PDB entry 3L5H | X-ray diffraction, 3.60 A resolution | chain A

== Chain A ==
Molecule: Interleukin-6 receptor subunit beta
From: Homo sapiens
Notes: fragment: ecotodomain
UniProt: P40189 (IL6RB_HUMAN); residues 2-590 here correspond to UniProt positions 24-612 (UniProt number = residue number + 22)
Sequence (589 residues; each row starts with the number of its first residue):
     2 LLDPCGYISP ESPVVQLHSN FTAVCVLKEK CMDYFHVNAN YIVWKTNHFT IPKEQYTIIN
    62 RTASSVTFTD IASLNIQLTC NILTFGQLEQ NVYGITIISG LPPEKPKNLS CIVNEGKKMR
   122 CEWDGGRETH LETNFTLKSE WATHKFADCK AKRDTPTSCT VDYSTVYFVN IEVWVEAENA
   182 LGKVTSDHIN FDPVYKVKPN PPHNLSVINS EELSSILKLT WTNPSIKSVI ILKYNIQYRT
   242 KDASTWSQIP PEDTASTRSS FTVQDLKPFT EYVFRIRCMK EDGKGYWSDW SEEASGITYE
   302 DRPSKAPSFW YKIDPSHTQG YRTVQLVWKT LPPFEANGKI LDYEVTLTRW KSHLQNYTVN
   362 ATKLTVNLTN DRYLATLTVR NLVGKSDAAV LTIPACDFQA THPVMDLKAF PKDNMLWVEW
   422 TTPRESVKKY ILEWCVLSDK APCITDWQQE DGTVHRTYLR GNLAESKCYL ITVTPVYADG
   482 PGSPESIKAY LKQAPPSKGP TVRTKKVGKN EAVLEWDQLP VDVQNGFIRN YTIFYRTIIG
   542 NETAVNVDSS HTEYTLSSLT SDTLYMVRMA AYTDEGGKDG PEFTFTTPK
Not modelled in the structure: 27, 83, 90, 101
Disulfide bonds: Cys6-Cys32, Cys26-Cys81, Cys112-Cys122, Cys150-Cys160, Cys436-Cys444
Glycans and other covalent adducts: N-acetylglucosamine (NAG) linked to Asn21, Asn61, Asn135, Asn205, Asn357, Asn361, Asn531
Swiss-Prot annotation at these positions:
  - motif: Trp288 to Ser292 (WSXWS motif)
  - glycosylation (N-linked (GlcNAc...) asparagine): Asn21, Asn61, Asn109, Asn135, Asn205, Asn357, Asn361, Asn368 (complex), Asn531, Asn542
What the authors report for this chain:
  - contacts within the chain: Pro269-Asn338 (hydrophobic contact), Phe270-Gly339 (hydrophobic contact), Asp302-Asn338 (backbone contact)

== Summary ==
N-acetylglucosamine is covalently linked to Asn21, Asn61, Asn135, Asn205, Asn357 and Asn361 and 1 more. From
the paper: contacts within the chain involving Pro269, Asn338 and Phe270 among others.
Chain A is Interleukin-6 receptor subunit beta (Homo sapiens); the structure, Crystal structure of the full
ectodomain of human gp130: New insights into the molecular assembly of ..., was determined by X-ray
diffraction, deposited together with 3L5I and 3L5J.
